8KIB - chains A and B; structure by X-ray diffraction, 1.70 A resolution.

# Chain A (and B)
Molecule: Isocitrate dehydrogenase [NADP] cytoplasmic
From: Mus musculus
Notes: EC 1.1.1.42; chain B of this document is another copy of the same molecule, construct and numbering; everything in this record applies to it too
Reference sequence: O88844 (IDHC_MOUSE); residues 1-414 here = UniProt positions 1-414
Sequence (414 residues; each row starts with the number of its first residue):
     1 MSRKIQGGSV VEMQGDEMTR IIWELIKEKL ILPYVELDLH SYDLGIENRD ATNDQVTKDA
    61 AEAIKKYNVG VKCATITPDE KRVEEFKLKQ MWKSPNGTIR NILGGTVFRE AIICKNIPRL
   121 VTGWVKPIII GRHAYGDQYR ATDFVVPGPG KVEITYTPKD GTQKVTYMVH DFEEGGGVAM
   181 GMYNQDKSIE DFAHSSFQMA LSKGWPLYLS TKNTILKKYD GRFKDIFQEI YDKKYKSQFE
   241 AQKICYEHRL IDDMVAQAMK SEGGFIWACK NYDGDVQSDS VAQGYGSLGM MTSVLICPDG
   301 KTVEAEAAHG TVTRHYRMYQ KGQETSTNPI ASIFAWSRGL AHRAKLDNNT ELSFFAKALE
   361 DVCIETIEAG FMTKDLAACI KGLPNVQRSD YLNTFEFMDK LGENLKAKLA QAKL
Unresolved in the structure: 1, 414 (chain B: 1-2, 414)
Residues lining bound ligands:
  - NADP (NAP; NADP nicotinamide-adenine-dinucleotide phosphate), molecule 1: K72, A74, T75, I76, T77, R82, N96, L288, G289, E306, A307, A308, H309, G310, T311, V312, T313, R314, H315, T327, N328, D375
  - NADP (NAP), molecule 2: T214, L250, D252, D253, Q257, K260
  - oxaloacetate ion (OAA), molecule 1: T77, S94, N96, R100, R109, R132, Y139, D275
  - oxaloacetate ion (OAA), molecule 2: M168, V169, H170, D171
  - oxaloacetate ion (OAA), molecule 3: K212, T214, I215
UniProt features mapped onto this chain:
  - binding site (NADP(+)): T75 to T77, R82, K260, G310 to H315, N328
  - binding site (substrate): T77, S94 to R100, R109, R132, K212
  - binding site (Mn(2+)): D252, D275, D279
  - site (Critical for catalysis): Y139, K212
  - modified residue: S2 (N-acetylserine), Y42 (Phosphotyrosine), K81 (N6-acetyllysine), K126 (N6-succinyllysine), K224 (N6-acetyllysine), K233 (N6-acetyllysine), K243 (N6-acetyllysine), K321 (N6-acetyllysine), S389 (Phosphoserine), K400 (N6-succinyllysine)
  - mutagenesis: C245 (C245S: No effect on inhibition by cadmium ions), C379 (C379S: Decreased inhibition by cadmium ions)

# Chain A / chain B interface
Residue-residue contacts - 179 pairs, chain A then chain B:
  T77(A) - T214(B)
  T77(A) - K217(B)
  P78(A) - K217(B)  hydrogen bond (backbone-side chain)
  D79(A) - N213(B)  hydrogen bond
  M91(A) - K217(B)
  W92(A) - K217(B)  hydrogen bond (backbone-side chain)
  S94(A) - I215(B)
  L120(A) - L120(B)
  L120(A) - V121(B)
  L120(A) - T122(B)  hydrogen bond (backbone-backbone)
  L120(A) - M259(B)
  L120(A) - K260(B)
  V121(A) - L120(B)
  V121(A) - M259(B)  hydrophobic
  T122(A) - L120(B)  hydrogen bond (backbone-backbone)
  T122(A) - T122(B)
  Y135(A) - H170(B)
  Q138(A) - Q138(B)
  Q138(A) - I215(B)
  Q138(A) - L216(B)
  Y139(A) - I215(B)  hydrophobic
  A141(A) - L216(B)  hydrophobic
  T142(A) - Y167(B)
  T142(A) - M168(B)  hydrogen bond (side chain-backbone)
  T142(A) - V169(B)
  D143(A) - L216(B)
  D143(A) - K217(B)  hydrogen bond (side chain-backbone)
  D143(A) - K218(B)  hydrogen bond (side chain-backbone)
  D143(A) - Y219(B)  hydrogen bond (side chain-backbone)
  F144(A) - I154(B)  hydrophobic
  F144(A) - Y167(B)  hydrophobic
  F144(A) - K218(B)
  V146(A) - Y156(B)  hydrophobic
  P147(A) - Y156(B)
  G148(A) - Y156(B)  hydrogen bond (backbone-side chain)
  P149(A) - Y156(B)  hydrogen bond (backbone-side chain)
  P149(A) - P158(B)
  P149(A) - K159(B)  hydrogen bond (backbone-backbone)
  G150(A) - Y156(B)
  G150(A) - T157(B)
  G150(A) - K159(B)
  K151(A) - T155(B)
  K151(A) - Y156(B)
  K151(A) - T157(B)  hydrogen bond (backbone-backbone)
  V152(A) - I154(B)  hydrophobic
  V152(A) - T155(B)
  V152(A) - Y156(B)  hydrophobic
  E153(A) - I154(B)
  E153(A) - T155(B)  hydrogen bond (backbone-backbone)
  I154(A) - F144(B)  hydrophobic
  I154(A) - V152(B)  hydrophobic
  I154(A) - E153(B)
  I154(A) - M180(B)
  I154(A) - G181(B)
  T155(A) - K151(B)
  T155(A) - V152(B)
  T155(A) - E153(B)  hydrogen bond (backbone-backbone)
  Y156(A) - V146(B)  hydrophobic
  Y156(A) - P147(B)
  Y156(A) - G148(B)  hydrogen bond (side chain-backbone)
  Y156(A) - P149(B)  hydrogen bond (side chain-backbone)
  Y156(A) - G150(B)
  Y156(A) - K151(B)
  T157(A) - G150(B)
  T157(A) - K151(B)  hydrogen bond (backbone-backbone)
  P158(A) - P149(B)
  K159(A) - P149(B)  hydrogen bond (backbone-backbone)
  K159(A) - G150(B)
  Y167(A) - T142(B)
  Y167(A) - F144(B)  hydrophobic
  M168(A) - T142(B)  hydrogen bond (backbone-side chain)
  V169(A) - T142(B)
  V169(A) - G181(B)
  V169(A) - Y183(B)
  H170(A) - Y135(B)
  H170(A) - Y183(B)  hydrogen bond
  H170(A) - Q185(B)  hydrogen bond
  F172(A) - Y183(B)  hydrophobic
  F172(A) - N184(B)
  F172(A) - Q185(B)
  E174(A) - Q185(B)
  E174(A) - K187(B)
  G176(A) - Q185(B)
  G176(A) - D186(B)  hydrogen bond (backbone-backbone)
  G177(A) - N184(B)
  G177(A) - D186(B)
  V178(A) - Y183(B)
  V178(A) - N184(B)  hydrogen bond (backbone-backbone)
  V178(A) - K218(B)
  V178(A) - Y219(B)  hydrophobic
  V178(A) - R222(B)
  A179(A) - M182(B)
  A179(A) - Y219(B)
  M180(A) - I154(B)
  M180(A) - M180(B)
  M180(A) - G181(B)
  M180(A) - M182(B)  hydrogen bond (backbone-backbone)
  M180(A) - L216(B)  hydrophobic
  M180(A) - Y219(B)  hydrophobic
  G181(A) - V169(B)
  G181(A) - M180(B)
  M182(A) - V169(B)
  M182(A) - A179(B)
  M182(A) - M180(B)  hydrogen bond (backbone-backbone)
  M182(A) - M182(B)  hydrophobic
  Y183(A) - V169(B)
  Y183(A) - H170(B)  hydrogen bond
  Y183(A) - F172(B)  hydrophobic
  Y183(A) - V178(B)
  N184(A) - F172(B)
  N184(A) - G177(B)
  N184(A) - V178(B)  hydrogen bond (backbone-backbone)
  Q185(A) - H170(B)  hydrogen bond
  Q185(A) - G176(B)
  D186(A) - G176(B)  hydrogen bond (backbone-backbone)
  D186(A) - G177(B)
  K212(A) - D275(B)  salt bridge
  N213(A) - D79(B)  hydrogen bond
  T214(A) - T77(B)
  I215(A) - S94(B)
  I215(A) - Q138(B)
  I215(A) - Y139(B)  hydrophobic
  L216(A) - Q138(B)
  L216(A) - A141(B)  hydrophobic
  L216(A) - D143(B)
  L216(A) - M180(B)  hydrophobic
  K217(A) - T77(B)
  K217(A) - P78(B)  hydrogen bond (side chain-backbone)
  K217(A) - M91(B)
  K217(A) - W92(B)  hydrogen bond (side chain-backbone)
  K217(A) - D143(B)  hydrogen bond (backbone-side chain)
  K218(A) - M91(B)
  K218(A) - D143(B)  hydrogen bond (backbone-side chain)
  K218(A) - F144(B)
  K218(A) - V178(B)
  Y219(A) - D143(B)  hydrogen bond (backbone-side chain)
  Y219(A) - V178(B)  hydrophobic
  Y219(A) - A179(B)
  Y219(A) - M180(B)  hydrophobic
  R222(A) - V178(B)
  R249(A) - R314(B)
  I251(A) - Y272(B)
  I251(A) - V276(B)  hydrophobic
  D252(A) - D275(B)
  D252(A) - D279(B)
  V255(A) - V276(B)
  V255(A) - S280(B)
  A256(A) - D279(B)
  A256(A) - Q283(B)
  A256(A) - L288(B)  hydrophobic
  M259(A) - L120(B)
  M259(A) - V121(B)  hydrophobic
  M259(A) - S280(B)
  M259(A) - Q283(B)
  M259(A) - G284(B)
  K260(A) - L120(B)
  K260(A) - Q283(B)
  Y272(A) - I251(B)
  Y272(A) - Y272(B)  hydrophobic
  Y272(A) - D273(B)  hydrogen bond
  D273(A) - Y272(B)  hydrogen bond
  D275(A) - K212(B)  salt bridge
  D275(A) - D252(B)
  V276(A) - I251(B)  hydrophobic
  V276(A) - V255(B)
  V276(A) - Q277(B)
  Q277(A) - V276(B)
  Q277(A) - Q277(B)  hydrogen bond
  D279(A) - D252(B)
  D279(A) - D253(B)
  D279(A) - A256(B)
  S280(A) - V255(B)
  S280(A) - M259(B)
  Q283(A) - A256(B)
  Q283(A) - M259(B)
  Q283(A) - K260(B)
  G284(A) - M259(B)
  L288(A) - A256(B)  hydrophobic
  R314(A) - R249(B)
Other interface residues (no listed pair), chain A (83 interface residues in all): E80, K93, R119, V145, K164, K224, D225, E247, D253
Other interface residues (no listed pair), chain B (80 interface residues in all): E80, K93, R119, V145, E247

# Overview
Chain A and chain B form an interface of 83 and 80 residues respectively, with 39 hydrogen bonds and 2 salt
bridges. Polar pairs include K212(A)-D275(B), P78(A)-K217(B) and D79(A)-N213(B). Bound to chain A: NADP and 3
copies of oxaloacetate ion.
Chain A and chain B are both Isocitrate dehydrogenase [NADP] cytoplasmic (Mus musculus); the structure,
NADP+-dependent cytosolic isocitrate dehydrogenase complexed with oxaloacetate, was determined by X-ray
diffraction together with 8W49 from the same study.
